PDB entry 9H6B | X-ray diffraction, 2.80 A resolution | chains A and C of the 4 polymer chains in the assembly

[Chain A (and C)]
Name: tRNA(fMet)-specific endonuclease VapC
Organism: Escherichia coli KLY
Notes: EC 3.1.-.-; chain C of this document is another copy of the same molecule, construct and numbering; everything in this record applies to it too
UniProtKB: Q84A22 (Q84A22_ECOLX); residue numbers follow UniProt; this construct covers 1-132
Amino-acid sequence (132 residues; numbered 1 to 132; the number before each row is that of its first residue):
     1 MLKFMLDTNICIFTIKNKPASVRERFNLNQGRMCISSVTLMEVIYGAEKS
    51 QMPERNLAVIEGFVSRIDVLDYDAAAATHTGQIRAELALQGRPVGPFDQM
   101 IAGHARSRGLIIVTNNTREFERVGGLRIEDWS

[Chain A / chain C interface]
Residue-residue contacts (43):
  Ser37(A) with Tyr72(C), hydrogen bond (side chain-backbone); Asp73(C); Ala74(C); Ala77(C)
  Leu40(A) with Ala74(C), hydrophobic
  Met41(A) with Tyr72(C); Ala77(C); Thr80(C); Gly81(C); Arg84(C)
  Ile44(A) with Thr78(C); Gly81(C)
  Tyr45(A) with Gly81(C); Arg84(C); Ala85(C); Ala88(C)
  Glu48(A) with Gln82(C); Ala85(C)
  Lys49(A) with Ala85(C)
  Asp71(A) with Tyr72(C); Asp73(C)
  Tyr72(A) with Ser37(C), hydrogen bond (backbone-side chain); Met41(C); Asp71(C); Tyr72(C), hydrogen bond (backbone-backbone)
  Asp73(A) with Asp71(C)
  Ala74(A) with Leu40(C), hydrophobic; Asp71(C)
  Ala77(A) with Ser37(C); Met41(C)
  Thr78(A) with Ile44(C)
  Thr80(A) with Met41(C)
  Gly81(A) with Met41(C); Tyr45(C)
  Arg84(A) with Met41(C); Tyr45(C); Phe97(C)
  Ala85(A) with Tyr45(C); Glu48(C)
  Ala88(A) with Tyr45(C)
  Phe97(A) with Arg84(C); Met100(C), hydrophobic
  Met100(A) with Met100(C), hydrophobic
Interface residues without a listed pair, chain A (24 interface residues in all): Val38, Glu42, Gln82, Pro96
Interface residues without a listed pair, chain C (22 interface residues in all): Val38, Pro96

[Summary]
Chain A and chain C form an interface of 24 and 22 residues respectively, with 3 hydrogen bonds. Among the
polar pairs are Ser37(A)-Tyr72(C) and Tyr72(A)-Tyr72(C).
Both chains are tRNA(fMet)-specific endonuclease VapC (Escherichia coli KLY). Entry 9H6B (Crystal structure of
the E. coli F-plasmid VapBC toxin-antitoxin complex (VapB T3N, A13P, L16R)) was determined by X-ray
diffraction (same publication as 9H6A, 9H6C and 9H6D).
